3JBF - chains 1 and 2 of the 5 polymer chains in the assembly; structure by electron microscopy, 4.60 A resolution (low resolution: residue-level contacts below are approximate; hydrogen-bond / salt-bridge calls are withheld).

# Chain 1
Name: Capsid protein VP1
Organism: Human poliovirus 1 Mahoney
UniProtKB: P03300 (POLG_POL1M); residues 1-302 here correspond to UniProt positions 580-881 (UniProt number = residue number + 579)
Sequence (302 residues; row label = number of the first residue in the row):
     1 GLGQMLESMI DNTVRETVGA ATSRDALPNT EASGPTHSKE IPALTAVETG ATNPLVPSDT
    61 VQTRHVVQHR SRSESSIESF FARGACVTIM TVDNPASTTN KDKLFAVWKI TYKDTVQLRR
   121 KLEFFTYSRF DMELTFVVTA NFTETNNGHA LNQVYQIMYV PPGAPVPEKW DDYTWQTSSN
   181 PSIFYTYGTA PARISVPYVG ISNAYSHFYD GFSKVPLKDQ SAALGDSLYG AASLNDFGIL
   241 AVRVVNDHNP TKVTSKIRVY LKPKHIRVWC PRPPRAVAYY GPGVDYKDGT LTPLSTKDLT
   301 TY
Unresolved in the structure: 1-19

# Chain 2
Name: Capsid protein VP2
Organism: Human poliovirus 1 Mahoney
UniProtKB: P03300 (POLG_POL1M); residues 1-272 here correspond to UniProt positions 70-341 (UniProt number = residue number + 69)
Sequence (272 residues; each row starts with the number of its first residue):
     1 SPNIEACGYS DRVLQLTLGN STITTQEAAN SVVAYGRWPE YLRDSEANPV DQPTEPDVAA
    61 CRFYTLDTVS WTKESRGWWW KLPDALRDMG LFGQNMYYHY LGRSGYTVHV QCNASKFHQG
   121 ALGVFAVPEM CLAGDSNTTT MHTSYQNANP GEKGGTFTGT FTPDNNQTSP ARRFCPVDYL
   181 LGNGTLLGNA FVFPHQIINL RTNNCATLVL PYVNSLSIDS MVKHNNWGIA ILPLAPLNFA
   241 SESSPEIPIT LTIAPMCCEF NGLRNITLPR LQ
Unresolved in the structure: 1-5

# How chain 1 and chain 2 interact
Residue-residue contacts (102; chain 1 residue first):
  Glu48(1) - Ala29(2)
  Glu48(1) - Gln196(2)
  Glu48(1) - Ile197(2)
  Glu48(1) - Asn199(2)
  Glu48(1) - Thr202(2)
  Glu48(1) - Asn203(2)
  Thr49(1) - Ala29(2)
  Thr49(1) - Val32(2)
  Gly50(1) - His195(2)
  Thr126(1) - Pro128(2)
  Thr126(1) - Glu129(2)
  Tyr127(1) - Glu129(2)
  Tyr127(1) - Val213(2)
  Tyr127(1) - Asn214(2)
  Tyr127(1) - Ser215(2)
  Ser202(1) - Ser215(2)
  Ser202(1) - Leu216(2)
  Asn203(1) - Ser215(2)
  Asn203(1) - Ser217(2)
  Ala204(1) - Ser215(2)
  Ser206(1) - Ser215(2)
  Phe208(1) - Cys131(2)
  Tyr209(1) - Cys131(2)
  Tyr209(1) - His224(2)
  Asp210(1) - Lys81(2)
  Asp210(1) - Glu129(2)
  Asp210(1) - Met130(2)
  Asp210(1) - Cys131(2)
  Asp210(1) - His224(2)
  Asp210(1) - Asn225(2)
  Gly211(1) - Lys223(2)
  Phe212(1) - Thr143(2)
  Phe212(1) - Ser144(2)
  Phe212(1) - Tyr145(2)
  Phe212(1) - Ala148(2)
  Phe212(1) - Lys223(2)
  Val215(1) - Val222(2)
  Val215(1) - Lys223(2)
  Pro216(1) - Tyr145(2)
  Pro216(1) - Pro269(2)
  Pro216(1) - Arg270(2)
  Leu217(1) - Leu268(2)
  Leu217(1) - Arg270(2)
  Lys218(1) - Leu268(2)
  Lys218(1) - Pro269(2)
  Lys218(1) - Arg270(2)
  Gln220(1) - Arg270(2)
  Ser221(1) - Arg270(2)
  Ala222(1) - Arg270(2)
  Asp226(1) - Arg172(2)
  Leu228(1) - Met141(2)
  Tyr229(1) - Lys81(2)
  Tyr229(1) - Cys131(2)
  Tyr229(1) - Leu132(2)
  Tyr229(1) - Met141(2)
  Tyr229(1) - Thr143(2)
  Tyr229(1) - Phe174(2)
  Cys270(1) - Tyr35(2)
  Pro271(1) - Val192(2)
  Pro271(1) - Phe193(2)
  Arg272(1) - Val127(2)
  Arg272(1) - Pro128(2)
  Arg272(1) - Glu129(2)
  Arg272(1) - Asn183(2)
  Arg272(1) - Phe193(2)
  Pro273(1) - Thr185(2)
  Pro273(1) - Asn189(2)
  Pro273(1) - Phe193(2)
  Pro274(1) - Thr185(2)
  Arg275(1) - Asn183(2)
  Arg275(1) - Gly184(2)
  Ala276(1) - Gly184(2)
  Ala276(1) - Thr185(2)
  Ala276(1) - Leu186(2)
  Val277(1) - Leu180(2)
  Val277(1) - Gly184(2)
  Tyr280(1) - Asn137(2)
  Tyr280(1) - Thr138(2)
  Tyr280(1) - Thr140(2)
  Gly283(1) - Met141(2)
  Val284(1) - Cys131(2)
  Val284(1) - Leu132(2)
  Val284(1) - Ala133(2)
  Asp285(1) - Ala133(2)
  Asp285(1) - Gly134(2)
  Asp285(1) - Thr140(2)
  Asp285(1) - Met141(2)
  Tyr286(1) - Ala133(2)
  Tyr286(1) - Asn137(2)
  Tyr286(1) - Phe161(2)
  Tyr286(1) - Cys175(2)
  Tyr286(1) - Pro176(2)
  Tyr286(1) - Val177(2)
  Tyr286(1) - Gly182(2)
  Lys287(1) - Asn137(2)
  Asp288(1) - Asn137(2)
  Asp288(1) - Phe161(2)
  Asp288(1) - Pro163(2)
  Leu291(1) - Phe161(2)
  Leu291(1) - Tyr179(2)
  Leu291(1) - Leu180(2)
  Leu294(1) - Leu186(2)
Also at the interface, not in a pair above, chain 1 (46 interface residues in all): Val47, Ser213, Ser227, Pro282, Pro293
Also at the interface, not in a pair above, chain 2 (60 interface residues in all): Ser136, His142, Gln146, Ala190, Thr267

# Summary
The interface between chain 1 and chain 2 involves 46 residues on one side and 60 on the other.
Here chain 1 is Capsid protein VP1 and chain 2 is Capsid protein VP2, both from Human poliovirus 1 Mahoney.
Entry 3JBF (Complex of poliovirus with VHH PVSP19B) was determined by electron microscopy together with 3JBC,
3JBD, 3JBE and 3JBG from the same study.
